PDB entry 8HX6 | X-ray diffraction, 2.14 A resolution | chains A and B

Chain A (and B):
Protein: 4-amino-4-deoxychorismate synthase
From: Streptomyces venezuelae
Notes: EC 2.6.1.85; chain B of this document is another copy of the same molecule, construct and numbering; everything in this record applies to it too
UniProt: Q6L8Q5 (Q6L8Q5_STRVZ); residue numbers follow UniProt; this construct covers 1-686
Sequence (702 residues; row label = number of the first residue in the row; numbers below 1 keep their minus sign (Met-15 is residue -15)):
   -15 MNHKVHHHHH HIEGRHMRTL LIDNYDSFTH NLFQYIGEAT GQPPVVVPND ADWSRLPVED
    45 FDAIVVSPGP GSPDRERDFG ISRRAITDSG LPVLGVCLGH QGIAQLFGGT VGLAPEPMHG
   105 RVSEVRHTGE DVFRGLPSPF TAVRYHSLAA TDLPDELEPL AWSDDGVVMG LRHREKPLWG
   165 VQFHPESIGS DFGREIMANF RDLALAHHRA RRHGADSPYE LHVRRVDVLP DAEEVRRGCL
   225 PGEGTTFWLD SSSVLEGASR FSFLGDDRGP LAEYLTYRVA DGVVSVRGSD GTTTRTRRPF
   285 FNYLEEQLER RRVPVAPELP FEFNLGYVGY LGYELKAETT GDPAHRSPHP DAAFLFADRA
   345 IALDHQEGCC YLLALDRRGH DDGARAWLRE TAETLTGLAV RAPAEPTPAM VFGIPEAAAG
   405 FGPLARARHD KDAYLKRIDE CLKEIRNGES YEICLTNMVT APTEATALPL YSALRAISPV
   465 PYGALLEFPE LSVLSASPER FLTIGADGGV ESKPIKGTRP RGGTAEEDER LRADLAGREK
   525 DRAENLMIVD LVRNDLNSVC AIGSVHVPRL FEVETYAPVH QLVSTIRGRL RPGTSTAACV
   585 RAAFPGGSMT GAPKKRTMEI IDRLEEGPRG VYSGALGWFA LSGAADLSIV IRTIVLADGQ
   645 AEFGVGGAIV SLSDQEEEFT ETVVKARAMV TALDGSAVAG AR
Not modelled in the structure: -15 to -2, 58-63, 92-99, 390-395, 679-686 (chain B: -15 to -3, 55-63, 83-85, 198-199, 388-403, 679-686)
Differences from the reference sequence: initiating methionine (-15); expression tag (-14 to 0)
Modified / non-standard residues: Cys81 (cysteinesulfonic acid; OCS)
Ion coordination: Mg2+: Ser174, Asp175
Residues lining bound ligands:
  - D-malate (MLT): Cys438, Ile499, Lys500, Thr502, Ser592, Met593, Tyr616, Ile635, Arg636, Gly648, Val649, Gly650, Gly651, Lys669
  - tryptophan (TRP): Leu233, Asp234, Ser235, Ser243, Arg244, Phe245, Phe247, Pro465, Tyr466, Gly467, Ala468, Leu620, Gly621, Trp622, Asp630, Ser632

Chain A / chain B interface:
Residue-residue contacts (121):
  His0(A) with Phe17(B)
  Asp10(A) with Tyr435(B), hydrogen bond; Pro597(B)
  Ser11(A) with Leu535(B); Asn538(B), hydrogen bond (backbone-side chain); Pro597(B); Lys598(B), hydrogen bond (side chain-backbone)
  Phe12(A) with Tyr435(B), hydrophobic; Asp534(B); Asn538(B), hydrogen bond (backbone-side chain)
  Thr13(A) with Asn538(B), hydrogen bond (backbone-side chain)
  His14(A) with Asn538(B), hydrogen bond (backbone-side chain); Asn541(B); Ser542(B)
  Asn15(A) with Asp534(B), hydrogen bond (side chain-backbone); Arg537(B); Asn538(B), hydrogen bond (side chain-backbone); Asn541(B), hydrogen bond
  Phe17(A) with His0(B); Ile546(B), hydrophobic; Arg575(B)
  Gln18(A) with Asn541(B), hydrogen bond; Ile546(B); Gly547(B); Val549(B), hydrogen bond (side chain-backbone)
  Tyr19(A) with Arg537(B)
  Gly21(A) with Gly25(B)
  Glu22(A) with Glu22(B); Gly547(B)
  Gly25(A) with Gly21(B); Gly25(B); Gln26(B); Pro27(B)
  Gln26(A) with Gly25(B); Pro27(B)
  Pro27(A) with Gly25(B); Gln26(B); Ile546(B), hydrophobic
  Gly53(A) with Tyr435(B), hydrogen bond (backbone-side chain)
  Pro54(A) with Gly432(B); Arg600(B)
  Gly55(A) with Gly432(B), hydrogen bond (backbone-backbone); Glu433(B)
  His103(A) with Ile429(B); Tyr435(B); Ala527(B); Met531(B)
  Gly104(A) with Ala527(B); Leu530(B); Met531(B)
  Arg105(A) with Glu523(B), salt bridge; Ala527(B); Leu656(B)
  Tyr129(A) with Tyr435(B); Leu530(B); Met531(B); Asp534(B), hydrogen bond
  Ser131(A) with Arg430(B)
  Glu170(A) with Arg537(B), hydrogen bond (backbone-side chain)
  Ser171(A) with Leu530(B); Asp534(B), hydrogen bond; Arg537(B)
  Ile172(A) with Leu530(B), hydrophobic; Val533(B), hydrophobic; Asp534(B), hydrogen bond (backbone-side chain); Arg537(B); Val551(B), hydrophobic
  Gly173(A) with Leu530(B)
  Ile429(A) with His103(B)
  Gly432(A) with Pro54(B)
  Glu433(A) with Pro54(B)
  Tyr435(A) with Asp10(B), hydrogen bond; Phe12(B), hydrophobic; Gly53(B), hydrogen bond (side chain-backbone); His103(B); Tyr129(B)
  Glu523(A) with Arg105(B)
  Ala527(A) with His103(B); Gly104(B)
  Leu530(A) with Gly104(B); Val127(B), hydrophobic; Tyr129(B); Ser171(B); Ile172(B), hydrophobic
  Met531(A) with His103(B); Gly104(B); Tyr129(B)
  Val533(A) with Ile172(B), hydrophobic
  Asp534(A) with Asn15(B), hydrogen bond (backbone-side chain); Tyr129(B), hydrogen bond; Ser171(B), hydrogen bond; Ile172(B), hydrogen bond (side chain-backbone)
  Leu535(A) with Ser11(B)
  Arg537(A) with Asn15(B); Tyr19(B); Glu170(B), hydrogen bond (side chain-backbone); Ser171(B); Ile172(B)
  Asn538(A) with Ser11(B); Phe12(B), hydrogen bond (side chain-backbone); Thr13(B), hydrogen bond (side chain-backbone); His14(B), hydrogen bond (side chain-backbone); Asn15(B), hydrogen bond (backbone-side chain)
  Asn541(A) with His14(B); Asn15(B), hydrogen bond; Gln18(B), hydrogen bond
  Ser542(A) with His14(B)
  Ile546(A) with Phe17(B), hydrophobic; Gln18(B); Pro27(B), hydrophobic
  Gly547(A) with Gln18(B); Glu22(B)
  Val549(A) with Gln18(B), hydrogen bond (backbone-side chain)
  Val551(A) with Ile172(B), hydrophobic
  Arg575(A) with Phe17(B)
  Pro597(A) with Asp10(B); Ser11(B)
  Lys598(A) with Ser11(B), hydrogen bond (backbone-side chain)
  Ser655(A) with His103(B)
  Leu656(A) with Glu100(B); Arg105(B)
Also at the interface, not in a pair above, chain A (54 interface residues in all): Pro101, Val127, Arg430
Also at the interface, not in a pair above, chain B (58 interface residues in all): Cys81, Pro101, Ser131, Gly173, Asn431, Ala596, Ser655

Summary:
Chain A and chain B form an interface of 54 and 58 residues respectively, with 32 hydrogen bonds and 1 salt
bridge. Polar pairs include Arg105(A)-Glu523(B), Asp10(A)-Tyr435(B) and Ser11(A)-Asn538(B). Chain A binds
tryptophan and D-malate. The Mg2+ site is built by Ser174(A) and Asp175(A).
Chain A and chain B are both 4-amino-4-deoxychorismate synthase (Streptomyces venezuelae); the structure,
Crystal structure of 4-amino-4-deoxychorismate synthase from Streptomyces venezuelae, was determined by X-ray
diffraction, deposited together with 8HX9.
